Entry 6PSU (electron microscopy, 3.90 A resolution); this record covers chains I and J of the 10 polymer chains in the assembly.

== Chain I ==
Protein: DNA-directed RNA polymerase subunit beta
From: Escherichia coli
Notes: EC 2.7.7.6
UniProtKB: P0A8V4 (RPOB_ECO57); residue numbers follow UniProt; this construct covers 1-1342
Amino-acid sequence (1342 residues; numbered 1 to 1342; the number before each row is that of its first residue):
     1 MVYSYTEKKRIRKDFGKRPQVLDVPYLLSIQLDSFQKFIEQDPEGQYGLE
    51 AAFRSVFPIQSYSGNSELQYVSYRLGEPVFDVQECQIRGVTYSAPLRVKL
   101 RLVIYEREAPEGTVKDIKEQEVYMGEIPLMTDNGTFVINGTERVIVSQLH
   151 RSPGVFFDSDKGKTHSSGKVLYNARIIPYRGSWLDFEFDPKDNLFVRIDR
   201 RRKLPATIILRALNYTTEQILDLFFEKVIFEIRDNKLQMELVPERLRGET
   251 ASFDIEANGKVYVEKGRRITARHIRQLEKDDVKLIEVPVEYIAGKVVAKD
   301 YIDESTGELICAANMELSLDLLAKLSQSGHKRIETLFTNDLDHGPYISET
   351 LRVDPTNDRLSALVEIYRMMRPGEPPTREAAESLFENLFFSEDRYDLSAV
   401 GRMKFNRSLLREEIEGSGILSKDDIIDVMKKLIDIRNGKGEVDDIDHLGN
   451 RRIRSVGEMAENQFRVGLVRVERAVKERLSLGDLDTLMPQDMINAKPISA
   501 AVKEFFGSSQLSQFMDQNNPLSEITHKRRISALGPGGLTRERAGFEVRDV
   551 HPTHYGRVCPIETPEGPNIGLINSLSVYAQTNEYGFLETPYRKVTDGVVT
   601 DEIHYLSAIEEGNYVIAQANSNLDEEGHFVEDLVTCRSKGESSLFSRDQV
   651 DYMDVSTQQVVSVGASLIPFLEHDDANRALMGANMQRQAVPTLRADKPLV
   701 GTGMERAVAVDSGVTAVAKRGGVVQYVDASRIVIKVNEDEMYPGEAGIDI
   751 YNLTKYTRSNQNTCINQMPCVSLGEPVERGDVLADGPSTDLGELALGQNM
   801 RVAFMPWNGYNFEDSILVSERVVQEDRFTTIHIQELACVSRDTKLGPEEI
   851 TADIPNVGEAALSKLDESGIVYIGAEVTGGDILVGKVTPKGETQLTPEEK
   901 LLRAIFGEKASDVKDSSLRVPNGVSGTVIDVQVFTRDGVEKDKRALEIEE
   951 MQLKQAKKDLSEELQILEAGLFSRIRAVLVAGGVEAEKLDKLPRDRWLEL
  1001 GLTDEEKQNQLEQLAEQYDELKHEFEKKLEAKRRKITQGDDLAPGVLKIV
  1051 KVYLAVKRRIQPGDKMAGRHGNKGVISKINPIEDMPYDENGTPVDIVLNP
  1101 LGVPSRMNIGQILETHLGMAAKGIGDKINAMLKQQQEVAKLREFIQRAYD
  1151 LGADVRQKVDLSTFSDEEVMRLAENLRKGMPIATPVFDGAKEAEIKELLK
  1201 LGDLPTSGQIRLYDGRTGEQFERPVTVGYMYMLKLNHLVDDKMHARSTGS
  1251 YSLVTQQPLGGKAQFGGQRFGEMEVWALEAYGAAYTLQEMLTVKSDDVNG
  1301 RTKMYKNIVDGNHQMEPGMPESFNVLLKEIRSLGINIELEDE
Unresolved in the structure: 1, 1342
Small-molecule neighbours: chapso (1N7): Gln725, Tyr726, Glu962, Gln965, Ile966, Ala969
UniProt features mapped onto this chain:
  - modified residue (N6-acetyllysine): Lys1022, Lys1200

== Chain J ==
Protein: DNA-directed RNA polymerase subunit beta'
From: Escherichia coli
Notes: EC 2.7.7.6
UniProtKB: P0A8T7 (RPOC_ECOLI); numbering as in UniProt (aligned over 2-1407)
Amino-acid sequence (1430 residues; row label = number of the first residue in the row):
     1 VKDLLKFLKAQTKTEEFDAIKIALASPDMIRSWSFGEVKKPETINYRTFK
    51 PERDGLFCARIFGPVKDYECLCGKYKRLKHRGVICEKCGVEVTQTKVRRE
   101 RMGHIELASPTAHIWFLKSLPSRIGLLLDMPLRDIERVLYFESYVVIEGG
   151 MTNLERQQILTEEQYLDALEEFGDEFDAKMGAEAIQALLKSMDLEQECEQ
   201 LREELNETNSETKRKKLTKRIKLLEAFVQSGNKPEWMILTVLPVLPPDLR
   251 PLVPLDGGRFATSDLNDLYRRVINRNNRLKRLLDLAAPDIIVRNEKRMLQ
   301 EAVDALLDNGRRGRAITGSNKRPLKSLADMIKGKQGRFRQNLLGKRVDYS
   351 GRSVITVGPYLRLHQCGLPKKMALELFKPFIYGKLELRGLATTIKAAKKM
   401 VEREEAVVWDILDEVIREHPVLLNRAPTLHRLGIQAFEPVLIEGKAIQLH
   451 PLVCAAYNADFDGDQMAVHVPLTLEAQLEARALMMSTNNILSPANGEPII
   501 VPSQDVVLGLYYMTRDCVNAKGEGMVLTGPKEAERLYRSGLASLHARVKV
   551 RITEYEKDANGELVAKTSLKDTTVGRAILWMIVPKGLPYSIVNQALGKKA
   601 ISKMLNTCYRILGLKPTVIFADQIMYTGFAYAARSGASVGIDDMVIPEKK
   651 HEIISEAEAEVAEIQEQFQSGLVTAGERYNKVIDIWAAANDRVSKAMMDN
   701 LQTETVINRDGQEEKQVSFNSIYMMADSGARGSAAQIRQLAGMRGLMAKP
   751 DGSIIETPITANFREGLNVLQYFISTHGARKGLADTALKTANSGYLTRRL
   801 VDVAQDLVVTEDDCGTHEGIMMTPVIEGGDVKEPLRDRVLGRVTAEDVLK
   851 PGTADILVPRNTLLHEQWCDLLEENSVDAVKVRSVVSCDTDFGVCAHCYG
   901 RDLARGHIINKGEAIGVIAAQSIGEPGTQLTMRTFHIGGAASRAAAESSI
   951 QVKNKGSIKLSNVKSVVNSSGKLVITSRNTELKLIDEFGRTKESYKVPYG
  1001 AVLAKGDGEQVAGGETVANWDPHTMPVITEVSGFVRFTDMIDGQTITRQT
  1051 DELTGLSSLVVLDSAERTAGGKDLRPALKIVDAQGNDVLIPGTDMPAQYF
  1101 LPGKAIVQLEDGVQISSGDTLARIPQESGGTKDITGGLPRVADLFEARRP
  1151 KEPAILAEISGIVSFGKETKGKRRLVITPVDGSDPYEEMIPKWRQLNVFE
  1201 GERVERGDVISDGPEAPHDILRLRGVHAVTRYIVNEVQDVYRLQGVKIND
  1251 KHIEVIVRQMLRKATIVNAGSSDFLEGEQVEYSRVKIANRELEANGKVGA
  1301 TYSRDLLGITKASLATESFISAASFQETTRVLTEAAVAGKRDELRGLKEN
  1351 VIVGRLIPAGTGYAYHQDRMRRRAAGEAPAAPQVTAEDASASLAELLNAG
  1401 LGGSDNELELEVLFQGPSSGHHHHHHHHHH
Unresolved in the structure: 1-15, 938-947, 1127-1132, 1376-1430
Differences from the reference sequence: expression tag (1, 1408-1430)
Ion coordination: Zn2+ site 1: Cys70, Cys85, Cys88; Mg2+: Asp460, Asp462, Asp464; Zn2+ site 2: Cys888, Cys895, Cys898
Small-molecule neighbours: chapso (1N7): Thr931, Phe935, Ile937, Leu1243, Gln1244
UniProt features mapped onto this chain:
  - binding site (Zn(2+)): Cys70, Cys72, Cys85, Cys88, Cys814, Cys888, Cys895, Cys898
  - binding site (Mg(2+)): Asp460, Asp462, Asp464
  - modified residue: Lys983 (N6-acetyllysine)

== Interface between chain I and chain J ==
Contacting residue pairs - 347 pairs, chain I then chain J:
  Ser166(I) with Lys1151(J)
  Phe545(I) with Lys781(J); Asp785(J); Leu788(J), hydrophobic; Arg933(J)
  Arg548(I) with Arg780(J)
  Asp549(I) with Pro750(J)
  Val550(I) with His777(J)
  His551(I) with Phe773(J)
  His554(I) with Phe773(J)
  Tyr555(I) with Val769(J); Leu770(J); Phe773(J), hydrophobic
  Pro560(I) with Phe773(J), hydrophobic; Thr776(J); Arg780(J), hydrogen bond (backbone-side chain)
  Ile561(I) with Tyr772(J), hydrophobic
  Thr563(I) with Arg780(J)
  Glu565(I) with Leu783(J)
  Gly566(I) with Ala787(J)
  Ile569(I) with Arg780(J); Leu783(J), hydrophobic; Ala784(J), hydrophobic
  Gln618(I) with Val769(J); Leu770(J)
  Arg637(I) with Leu770(J)
  Ser642(I) with Thr757(J); Leu770(J)
  Thr657(I) with Val769(J)
  Val660(I) with Val769(J), hydrophobic; Phe773(J), hydrophobic
  Leu671(I) with Tyr772(J)
  Glu672(I) with Phe763(J); Leu767(J)
  His673(I) with Phe763(J), hydrogen bond (side chain-backbone); Arg764(J), hydrogen bond (side chain-backbone); Glu765(J); Gly766(J)
  Asp674(I) with Phe763(J); Tyr772(J), hydrogen bond (backbone-side chain)
  Asp675(I) with Phe763(J); Tyr772(J), hydrogen bond (backbone-side chain)
  Ala676(I) with Tyr772(J); Ala779(J), hydrophobic
  Asn677(I) with Ala779(J); Leu783(J)
  Ala679(I) with Tyr772(J)
  Leu680(I) with Leu783(J), hydrophobic
  Phe804(I) with Ala637(J); Ser638(J), hydrogen bond (backbone-side chain)
  Met805(I) with Ala637(J)
  Pro806(I) with Asp505(J); Ala632(J); Ala637(J)
  Trp807(I) with Ala633(J), hydrophobic
  Asn808(I) with Pro359(J); Ala630(J); Ala633(J)
  Gly809(I) with Val357(J); Pro359(J); Phe629(J)
  Tyr810(I) with Pro359(J)
  Phe812(I) with Val357(J), hydrophobic; Pro451(J); Phe461(J), hydrophobic; Ser503(J); Gln504(J); Phe629(J), hydrophobic
  Glu813(I) with Asp460(J); Phe461(J); Gln504(J), hydrogen bond (backbone-side chain); Arg731(J), salt bridge
  Asp814(I) with Asp460(J); Phe461(J)
  Ser815(I) with Val357(J); Phe461(J)
  Arg841(I) with Asp256(J); Gly257(J)
  Gln894(I) with Lys76(J)
  Lys900(I) with Arg77(J)
  Gln1061(I) with Lys445(J)
  Gly1063(I) with Val354(J)
  Lys1065(I) with Asp462(J), hydrogen bond (side chain-backbone)
  Lys1073(I) with Asp462(J)
  Gly1074(I) with Phe461(J)
  Val1075(I) with Thr356(J); Phe461(J), hydrogen bond (backbone-backbone); Asp462(J); Gly463(J)
  Ser1077(I) with Thr356(J), hydrogen bond
  Asn1099(I) with Gln504(J); Asp505(J)
  Pro1100(I) with Ala637(J); Val639(J); Met725(J)
  Leu1101(I) with Gln504(J); Asp505(J); Leu508(J), hydrophobic; Met725(J), hydrophobic; Arg731(J)
  Val1103(I) with Val639(J), hydrophobic
  Pro1104(I) with Met725(J), hydrophobic; Gln736(J)
  Ser1105(I) with Arg731(J), hydrogen bond; Gln736(J)
  Arg1106(I) with Arg731(J)
  Met1107(I) with Gln736(J); Gln739(J); Leu740(J), hydrophobic
  Ile1109(I) with Ile641(J), hydrophobic; Met644(J), hydrophobic; Leu740(J), hydrophobic; Phe763(J), hydrophobic
  Ile1112(I) with Val639(J), hydrophobic; Ile641(J)
  Leu1113(I) with Ile641(J), hydrophobic
  His1116(I) with Ile641(J)
  Phe1187(I) with Leu767(J); Val769(J), hydrophobic; Tyr772(J), hydrophobic
  Glu1192(I) with Ile641(J); Arg764(J), salt bridge
  Ser1207(I) with Asp642(J)
  Gln1209(I) with Ser638(J); Val639(J); Gly640(J)
  Glu1219(I) with Arg634(J), salt bridge
  Phe1221(I) with Ala633(J); Arg634(J)
  Glu1222(I) with Tyr512(J); Arg634(J); Ser635(J); Gly636(J)
  Arg1223(I) with Tyr512(J); Ser635(J); Gly636(J); Phe719(J), hydrogen bond (side chain-backbone); Ser721(J), hydrogen bond
  Pro1224(I) with Ser638(J)
  Val1225(I) with Gly636(J); Ser638(J)
  Thr1226(I) with Ser638(J), hydrogen bond (backbone-side chain); Val639(J), hydrogen bond (side chain-backbone)
  Val1239(I) with Lys445(J)
  Asp1240(I) with Lys445(J)
  Lys1242(I) with Val354(J); Gln465(J)
  Met1243(I) with Arg352(J); Lys371(J); Met372(J), hydrophobic; Lys445(J)
  His1244(I) with Gly351(J); Arg352(J), hydrogen bond (backbone-backbone)
  Ala1245(I) with Ser350(J); Gly351(J); Met372(J), hydrophobic; Glu375(J); Leu376(J), hydrophobic
  Arg1246(I) with Asp348(J), salt bridge; Tyr349(J), hydrogen bond (backbone-backbone); Ser350(J); Glu375(J)
  Ser1247(I) with Asp348(J); Tyr349(J), hydrogen bond (backbone-backbone); Glu375(J); Lys378(J); Pro379(J)
  Thr1248(I) with Asp348(J); Tyr349(J), hydrogen bond
  Gly1249(I) with Asp348(J), hydrogen bond (backbone-side chain)
  Tyr1251(I) with Asp348(J), hydrogen bond
  Leu1253(I) with Arg99(J)
  Val1254(I) with Arg99(J), hydrogen bond (backbone-side chain); Leu249(J); Pro251(J), hydrophobic; Arg337(J)
  Thr1255(I) with Arg99(J)
  Gln1256(I) with Arg99(J)
  Gln1257(I) with Asn341(J), hydrogen bond (side chain-backbone); Lys345(J)
  Pro1258(I) with Arg346(J); Val347(J)
  Leu1259(I) with Arg346(J)
  Gly1267(I) with Arg346(J); Val347(J); Ser350(J)
  Gln1268(I) with Arg346(J); Val347(J), hydrogen bond (backbone-backbone); Ser350(J), hydrogen bond (backbone-side chain); Gly351(J); Arg352(J); Ala467(J); His469(J)
  Arg1269(I) with Gln340(J), hydrogen bond (side chain-backbone); Gly344(J), hydrogen bond (side chain-backbone); Lys345(J); Arg346(J)
  Phe1270(I) with Leu343(J); Gly344(J); Lys345(J), hydrogen bond (backbone-backbone); Val347(J), hydrophobic
  Gly1271(I) with Gly344(J)
  Glu1272(I) with Leu343(J)
  Met1273(I) with Thr428(J)
  Glu1274(I) with Asn424(J), hydrogen bond; Arg425(J); Ala426(J); Thr428(J); Ile434(J)
  Val1275(I) with Val1351(J), hydrophobic
  Trp1276(I) with Arg798(J); Val801(J); Asp802(J); Gln805(J); Val917(J); Gln921(J), hydrogen bond (backbone-side chain)
  Ala1277(I) with Thr428(J); Arg431(J); Ile434(J), hydrophobic; Gln921(J)
  Leu1278(I) with Met484(J), hydrophobic
  Glu1279(I) with Gln805(J), hydrogen bond; Ala914(J); Leu1347(J); Ile1357(J)
  Ala1280(I) with Arg431(J); Glu913(J); Val917(J), hydrophobic; Ile918(J), hydrophobic; Gln921(J)
  Tyr1281(I) with Arg431(J), hydrogen bond (side chain-backbone); Leu432(J); Ile434(J), hydrogen bond (side chain-backbone); Leu483(J); Met484(J), hydrophobic; Asn489(J)
  Gly1282(I) with Glu479(J); Leu483(J); Gly1360(J); Thr1361(J), hydrogen bond (backbone-side chain)
  Ala1283(I) with Glu479(J); Leu483(J)
  Ala1284(I) with Glu479(J), hydrogen bond (backbone-side chain); Leu1356(J); Gly1362(J)
  Tyr1285(I) with Glu475(J); Glu479(J), hydrogen bond (backbone-side chain); Leu1356(J), hydrophobic; Thr1361(J)
  Thr1286(I) with Ala476(J), hydrogen bond (side chain-backbone); Glu479(J), hydrogen bond (backbone-side chain)
  Leu1287(I) with Val1351(J), hydrophobic; Ile1357(J), hydrophobic
  Gln1288(I) with Gly1354(J); Leu1356(J)
  Glu1289(I) with Val470(J); Pro471(J); Leu472(J), hydrogen bond (side chain-backbone); Thr473(J), hydrogen bond; Ala476(J)
  Met1290(I) with Val347(J)
  Leu1291(I) with Lys345(J); Val1351(J), hydrophobic; Gly1354(J)
  Thr1292(I) with Gly1354(J), hydrogen bond (side chain-backbone)
  Lys1294(I) with Val347(J); Asp348(J), hydrogen bond (backbone-backbone); Tyr349(J); Val470(J), hydrogen bond (side chain-backbone); Leu472(J)
  Ser1295(I) with Lys345(J); Arg346(J)
  Asp1296(I) with Lys345(J), salt bridge
  Val1298(I) with Lys96(J)
  Met1304(I) with Leu472(J), hydrophobic
  Tyr1305(I) with Tyr349(J); Pro379(J), hydrophobic; Tyr382(J)
  Ile1308(I) with Pro379(J), hydrophobic; Phe380(J), hydrophobic
  Val1309(I) with Gly383(J)
  His1313(I) with Phe380(J); Leu472(J); Thr473(J); Leu474(J), hydrogen bond (backbone-backbone); Gln477(J)
  Met1315(I) with Thr473(J)
  Met1319(I) with Phe17(J), hydrophobic; Val1353(J)
  Pro1320(I) with Ile1352(J); Val1353(J); Gly1354(J)
  Glu1321(I) with Arg99(J), salt bridge
  Ser1322(I) with Asn341(J); Leu342(J)
  Phe1323(I) with Ile1352(J), hydrophobic; Val1353(J), hydrophobic
  Val1325(I) with Arg99(J); Leu249(J), hydrophobic; Arg337(J)
  Leu1326(I) with Ile331(J), hydrophobic; Phe338(J), hydrophobic; Leu342(J), hydrophobic
  Lys1328(I) with Glu100(J); Met102(J); Leu245(J); Leu249(J)
  Glu1329(I) with Leu245(J); Met330(J); Ile331(J); Arg337(J), salt bridge
  Arg1331(I) with Trp33(J); Met102(J); Pro243(J)
  Ser1332(I) with Pro243(J); Leu245(J); Tyr269(J), hydrogen bond; Leu327(J)
  Leu1333(I) with His113(J); Trp115(J), hydrophobic; Pro243(J); Leu307(J), hydrophobic; Leu327(J), hydrophobic
  Gly1334(I) with Leu24(J); Ala25(J), hydrogen bond (backbone-backbone); His113(J)
  Ile1335(I) with Ile22(J), hydrophobic; Ala23(J); Ala25(J); Trp33(J)
  Asn1336(I) with Ile22(J); Ala23(J), hydrogen bond (backbone-backbone); Leu24(J); Ala25(J); Met29(J); Trp33(J)
  Ile1337(I) with Lys21(J); Ile22(J), hydrophobic
  Glu1338(I) with Ile20(J); Lys21(J), hydrogen bond (backbone-backbone)
  Leu1339(I) with Phe17(J), hydrophobic
  Glu1340(I) with Phe17(J); Asp18(J), hydrogen bond (backbone-backbone); Ala19(J); Lys21(J); Arg1341(J)
  Asp1341(I) with Asp18(J)
Also at the interface, not in a pair above, chain I (158 interface residues in all): Pro552, Asn573, Asn620, Asn811, Pro1044, Pro1062, Ile1076, Lys1196, Gln1220, Gly1260, Gln1314, Ile1330
Also at the interface, not in a pair above, chain J (185 interface residues in all): Ile30, Phe116, Pro246, Asp248, Val253, Ser353, Ile355, Gly358, Pro369, Ile394, His430, Gln435, Ala446, Cys454, Ala480, Arg538, Leu544, Asp643, Asn720, Ala730, Ile737, Arg744, Lys749, Asn768, Ser775, Thr797, Ala1336, Arg1355, Tyr1365, Arg1373

== Summary ==
The interface between chain I and chain J involves 158 residues on one side and 185 on the other, with 49
hydrogen bonds and 7 salt bridges. Among the polar pairs are Glu813(I)-Arg731(J), Glu1192(I)-Arg764(J) and
Glu1219(I)-Arg634(J). Chain I binds chapso. Chain J binds chapso.
Chain I is DNA-directed RNA polymerase subunit beta and chain J is DNA-directed RNA polymerase subunit beta',
both from Escherichia coli; the structure, Escherichia coli RNA polymerase promoter unwinding intermediate
(TRPi2) with TraR and rpsT P2 promoter, was determined by electron microscopy (same publication as 6PSQ, 6PSR,
6PSS, 6PST, 6PSV and 6PSW).
